Entry 8FWE (electron microscopy, 3.46 A resolution); this record covers chains AK and S3 of the 102 polymer chains in the assembly.

== Chain AK ==
Molecule: Portal protein, gp7
Organism: Agrobacterium phage Milano
UniProtKB: A0A482MFW7 (A0A482MFW7_9CAUD); residue numbers follow UniProt; this construct covers 1-420
Chain sequence (420 residues; numbered 1 to 420; the number before each row is that of its first residue):
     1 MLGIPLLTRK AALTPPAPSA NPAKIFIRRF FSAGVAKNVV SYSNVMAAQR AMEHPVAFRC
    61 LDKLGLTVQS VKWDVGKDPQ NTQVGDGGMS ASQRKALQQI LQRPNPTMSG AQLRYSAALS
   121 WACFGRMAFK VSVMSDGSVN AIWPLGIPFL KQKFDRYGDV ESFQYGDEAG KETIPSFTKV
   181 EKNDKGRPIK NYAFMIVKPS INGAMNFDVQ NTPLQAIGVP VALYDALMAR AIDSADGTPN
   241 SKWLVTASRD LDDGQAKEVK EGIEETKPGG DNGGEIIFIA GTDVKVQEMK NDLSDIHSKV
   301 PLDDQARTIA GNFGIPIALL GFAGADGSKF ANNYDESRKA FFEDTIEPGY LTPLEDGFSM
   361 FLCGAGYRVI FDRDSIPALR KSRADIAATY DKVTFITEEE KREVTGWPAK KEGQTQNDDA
Unresolved in the structure: 1-15, 321-333, 410-420

== Chain S3 ==
Molecule: Neck 1 protein, gp14
Organism: Agrobacterium phage Milano
UniProtKB: A0A482MHL8 (A0A482MHL8_9CAUD); residue numbers follow UniProt; this construct covers 1-202
Chain sequence (202 residues; numbered 1 to 202; the number before each row is that of its first residue):
     1 MNLDTLLPLQ TIREHAKCDD NPRVTDDLLK LYREAAFEAA ELYTGLSFTP EKTIVEPIRL
    61 KGRRGKIILS ATPIAGRPVV FYGGGLGSPL ELIPRPGSNV LFFPYGSPDR FQTWGDCHTC
   121 DVESQLMATY VTGRRCENSV PAGIIIGILK LIAWNINNPG DEVMSVRNTL NANAQGLIGG
   181 TNNGAVISGA QDEWFRYRRV LL
Unresolved in the structure: 1, 104-123, 202

== How chain AK and chain S3 interact ==
Pairs across the interface - 21 pairs, chain AK then chain S3:
  Ser-248(AK) / Arg-198(S3)
  Arg-249(AK) / Tyr-43(S3)
  Arg-249(AK) / Gln-191(S3)
  Arg-249(AK) / Asp-192(S3)  salt bridge
  Arg-249(AK) / Phe-195(S3)
  Asp-250(AK) / Asn-183(S3)
  Asp-250(AK) / Val-186(S3)
  Asp-250(AK) / Gln-191(S3)  hydrogen bond
  Leu-251(AK) / Arg-198(S3)
  Asp-252(AK) / Tyr-43(S3)
  Asp-252(AK) / Arg-198(S3)
  Asp-253(AK) / Tyr-43(S3)  hydrogen bond (backbone-backbone)
  Asp-253(AK) / Thr-44(S3)
  Asp-253(AK) / Arg-198(S3)  salt bridge
  Asp-253(AK) / Arg-199(S3)
  Lys-257(AK) / Ser-70(S3)  hydrogen bond (side chain-backbone)
  Lys-257(AK) / Asn-99(S3)
  Glu-261(AK) / Lys-61(S3)  salt bridge
  Glu-264(AK) / Lys-61(S3)  salt bridge
  Glu-265(AK) / Lys-61(S3)
  Asp-271(AK) / Arg-59(S3)  salt bridge
Also at the interface, not in a pair above, chain AK (12 interface residues in all): Lys-260
Also at the interface, not in a pair above, chain S3 (17 interface residues in all): Leu-42, Gly-45, Ile-68, Leu-201

== In short ==
12 residues of chain AK and 17 residues of chain S3 are in contact; the contacts include 3 hydrogen bonds and
5 salt bridges. Among the polar pairs are Arg-249(AK)/Asp-192(S3), Asp-253(AK)/Arg-198(S3) and
Glu-261(AK)/Lys-61(S3).
Chain AK is Portal protein, gp7 and chain S3 is Neck 1 protein, gp14, both from Agrobacterium phage Milano;
the structure, Neck structure of Agrobacterium phage Milano, C3 symmetry, was determined by electron
microscopy, deposited together with 8FWG, 8FWM, 8FXP and 8FXR.
